PDB entry 8VAP | electron microscopy, 3.00 A resolution | chains C and F of the 7 polymer chains in the assembly

Chain C:
Molecule: DNA polymerase III subunit tau
Source organism: Escherichia coli
Notes: EC 2.7.7.7
UniProt: P06710 (DPO3X_ECOLI); residues 1-373 here = UniProt positions 1-373
Chain sequence (376 residues; row label = number of the first residue in the row; numbers below 1 keep their minus sign (Gly-2 is residue -2)):
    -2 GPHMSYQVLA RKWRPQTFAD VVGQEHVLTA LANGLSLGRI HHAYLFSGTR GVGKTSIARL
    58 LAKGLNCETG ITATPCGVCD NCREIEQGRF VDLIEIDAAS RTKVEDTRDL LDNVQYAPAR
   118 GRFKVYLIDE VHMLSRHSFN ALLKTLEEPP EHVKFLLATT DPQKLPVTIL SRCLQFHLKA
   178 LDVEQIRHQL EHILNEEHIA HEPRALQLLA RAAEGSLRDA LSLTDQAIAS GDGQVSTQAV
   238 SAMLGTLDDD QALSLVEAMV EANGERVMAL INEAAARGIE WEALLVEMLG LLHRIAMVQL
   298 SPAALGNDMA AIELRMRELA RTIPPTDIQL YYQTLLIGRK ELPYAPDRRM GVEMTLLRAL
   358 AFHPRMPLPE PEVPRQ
Not modelled in the structure: -2 to 0, 369-373
Construct notes: expression tag (-2 to 0)
Swiss-Prot annotation at these positions:
  - binding site (ATP): Gly45 to Thr52
  - binding site (Zn(2+)): Cys64, Cys73, Cys76, Cys79
  - mutagenesis: Gly118 (G118D: In dnaX2016(Ts); present in both isoforms, unable to grow at 42 degrees Celsius)
Bound ions: Mg2+ near Thr52 (its only coordinating residue here); Zn2+: Cys76, Cys79
Small-molecule neighbours:
  - ADP / beryllium trifluoride: Glu144, Thr165, Arg169
  - ADP / beryllium trifluoride: Ala7, Trp10, Arg11, Pro12, Asp17, Val18, Val19, Gln21, Thr46, Arg47, Gly48, Val49, Gly50, Lys51, Thr52, Ser53, Leu178, Gln186, Leu214, Arg215, Leu218
From the paper describing this entry:
  - binding site for beryllium trifluoride: Arg169
  - catalytic residues: Glu127 (citing earlier work)
  - mutagenesis - K141A: decreased catalytic activity

Chain F:
Molecule: Beta sliding clamp
Source organism: Escherichia coli
UniProt: P0A988 (DPO3B_ECOLI); numbering as in UniProt (aligned over 1-366)
Chain sequence (369 residues; numbered -2 to 366; the number before each row is that of its first residue; numbers below 1 keep their minus sign (Gly-2 is residue -2)):
    -2 GPHMKFTVER EHLLKPLQQV SGPLGGRPTL PILGNLLLQV ADGTLSLTGT DLEMEMVARV
    58 ALVQPHEPGA TTVPARKFFD ICRGLPEGAE IAVQLEGERM LVRSGRSRFS LSTLPAADFP
   118 NLDDWQSEVE FTLPQATMKR LIEATQFSMA HQDVRYYLNG MLFETEGEEL RTVATDGHRL
   178 AVCSMPIGQS LPSHSVIVPR KGVIELMRML DGGDNPLRVQ IGSNNIRAHV GDFIFTSKLV
   238 DGRFPDYRRV LPKNPDKHLE AGCDLLKQAF ARAAILSNEK FRGVRLYVSE NQLKITANNP
   298 EQEEAEEILD VTYSGAEMEI GFNVSYVLDV LNALKCENVR MMLTDSVSSV QIEDAASQSA
   358 AYVVMPMRL
Construct notes: expression tag (-2 to 0)
Swiss-Prot annotation at these positions:
  - binding site (DNA): Arg24, Arg73, Gln149, Tyr153, Tyr154
  - mutagenesis: Arg24 (R24A: Mild defect in DNA replication, impaired loading of clamp on DNA, polymerase speed is wild-type. More severe replication defect and very poor clamp loading; when associated with A-149), Gly66 (G66E: In dnaN159; a temperature- and UV-sensitive mutation, displays altered DNA polymerase usage, chronically induced SOS response; when associated with A-174), Ala133 (A133T: Reduction of synthesis of beta*, probably due to mutation of its promoter), Met135 (M135L: 3-fold reduction of synthesis of beta*, probably due to loss of its start codon), Met146 (M146L: No effect on synthesis of beta*), Gln149 (Q149A: Mild defect in DNA replication, impaired loading of clamp on DNA, polymerase speed is wild-type. More severe replication defect and very poor clamp loading; when associated with A-24), Tyr153 to Tyr154 (Very poor loading of clamp on DNA, polymerase speed is wild-type), Gly174 (G174A: In dnaN159; a temperature- and UV-sensitive mutation, displays altered DNA polymerase usage, chronically induced SOS response; when associated with A-66), Gln265 to Leu366 (In dnaN806; temperature sensitive), Ile272 to Leu273 (Monomeric in solution, binds very tightly to subunit delta (holA). The monomer binds tightly to linear and circular DNA. Cannot bind both Pol III and IV simultaneously)

Interface between chain C and chain F:
Pairs across the interface (4; chain C residue first):
  Arg105(C) with Arg24(F)
  Asp109(C) with Arg24(F), salt bridge
  Gln112(C) with Leu111(F)
  Tyr113(C) with Leu111(F), hydrophobic
Other interface residues (no listed pair), chain C (5 interface residues in all): Ala114
Other interface residues (no listed pair), chain F (7 interface residues in all): Asn32, Pro71, Glu95, Ser109, Thr110

Summary:
5 residues of chain C and 7 residues of chain F are in contact; the contacts include 1 salt bridge. The
salt-bridged pair is Asp109(C)-Arg24(F). Chain C binds ADP / beryllium trifluoride. The paper reports the
catalytic residue Glu127(C); K141A of chain C reduces catalytic activity.
Chain C is DNA polymerase III subunit tau and chain F is Beta sliding clamp, both from Escherichia coli; the
structure, Structure of the E. coli clamp loader bound to the beta clamp in a Fully-Open conformation, was
determined by electron microscopy (same publication as 8VAL, 8VAM, 8VAN, 8VAQ, 8VAR, 8VAS and 8VAT).
